Entry 4OOG (X-ray diffraction, 2.50 A resolution); this record covers chains A and B of the 4 polymer chains in the assembly.

Chain A (and B):
Protein: Ribonuclease 3
From: Saccharomyces cerevisiae
Notes: fragment: N-terminal domain; chain B of this document is another copy of the same molecule, construct and numbering; everything in this record applies to it too
UniProtKB: Q02555 (RNT1_YEAST); residue numbers follow UniProt; this construct covers 42-151
Chain sequence (110 residues; each row starts with the number of its first residue):
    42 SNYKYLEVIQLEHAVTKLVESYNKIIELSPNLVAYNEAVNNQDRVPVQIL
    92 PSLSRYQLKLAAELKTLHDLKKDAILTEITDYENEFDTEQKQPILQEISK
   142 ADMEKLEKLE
Not modelled in the structure: 42 (chain B: fully traced)
From the paper describing this entry:
  - binding site for the 34-nt RNA strand: Tyr46, His54, Lys58

How chain A and chain B interact:
Contacting residue pairs (114):
  Asn43(A) with Glu78(B)
  Tyr44(A) with Pro71(B); Tyr76(B); Ala79(B), hydrophobic; Pro87(B); Ile90(B)
  Tyr46(A) with Gln89(B); Ile90(B), hydrophobic
  Val49(A) with Ser93(B); Leu99(B), hydrophobic
  Gln51(A) with Lys65(B); Leu69(B)
  Leu52(A) with Ser70(B); Leu99(B), hydrophobic; Ala102(B), hydrophobic
  Glu53(A) with Ser93(B); Arg96(B), salt bridge; Gln98(B)
  Ala55(A) with Ser62(B)
  Val56(A) with Ile66(B), hydrophobic; Tyr97(B), hydrophobic; Gln98(B); Leu101(B), hydrophobic; Ala102(B), hydrophobic
  Thr57(A) with Gln98(B), hydrogen bond
  Lys58(A) with Lys58(B); Ser62(B)
  Leu59(A) with Leu59(B); Ser62(B); Tyr63(B); Ile66(B), hydrophobic
  Ser62(A) with Ala55(B); Lys58(B); Leu59(B)
  Lys65(A) with Ala55(B)
  Ile66(A) with Leu52(B), hydrophobic; Ala55(B), hydrophobic; Val56(B), hydrophobic; Leu59(B), hydrophobic
  Leu69(A) with Glu48(B); Gln51(B); Leu52(B), hydrophobic
  Ser70(A) with Leu52(B)
  Pro71(A) with Tyr44(B)
  Asn72(A) with Lys146(B)
  Leu73(A) with Pro134(B), hydrophobic; Glu138(B)
  Val74(A) with Lys146(B)
  Ala75(A) with Asn43(B)
  Tyr76(A) with Tyr44(B)
  Asn81(A) with Lys132(B), hydrogen bond
  Gln89(A) with Tyr46(B)
  Ser93(A) with Val49(B); Glu53(B)
  Leu94(A) with Phe127(B)
  Ser95(A) with Phe127(B)
  Arg96(A) with Glu53(B), salt bridge; Phe127(B)
  Tyr97(A) with Tyr123(B); Glu124(B); Phe127(B)
  Gln98(A) with Glu53(B); Val56(B); Thr57(B), hydrogen bond
  Leu99(A) with Leu52(B), hydrophobic
  Lys100(A) with Tyr123(B); Phe127(B); Gln131(B), hydrogen bond (side chain-backbone); Gln133(B), hydrogen bond (side chain-backbone)
  Leu101(A) with Val56(B), hydrophobic; Ile120(B), hydrophobic; Tyr123(B), hydrogen bond (backbone-side chain)
  Ala102(A) with Leu52(B), hydrophobic; Val56(B), hydrophobic
  Glu104(A) with Tyr123(B), hydrogen bond; Pro134(B); Ile135(B); Leu136(B); Glu138(B)
  Leu105(A) with Leu59(B), hydrophobic; Ile120(B), hydrophobic
  Thr107(A) with Glu138(B)
  Leu108(A) with Leu136(B), hydrophobic; Glu138(B)
  Asp110(A) with Lys146(B)
  Leu111(A) with Ala142(B), hydrophobic
  Lys113(A) with Lys113(B); Gln137(B)
  Ile116(A) with Lys113(B)
  Tyr123(A) with Tyr97(B); Lys100(B); Leu101(B), hydrophobic; Glu104(B), hydrogen bond
  Glu124(A) with Tyr97(B)
  Phe127(A) with Ser95(B); Arg96(B); Tyr97(B); Lys100(B)
  Thr129(A) with Ser95(B)
  Gln131(A) with Lys100(B), hydrogen bond (backbone-side chain)
  Lys132(A) with Asn81(B), hydrogen bond
  Gln133(A) with Lys100(B), hydrogen bond (backbone-side chain)
  Pro134(A) with Leu73(B), hydrophobic; Glu104(B)
  Leu136(A) with Glu104(B)
  Glu138(A) with Leu73(B); Thr107(B); Leu108(B)
  Ala142(A) with Leu111(B), hydrophobic
  Lys146(A) with Asn72(B); Val74(B); Asp110(B), salt bridge
  Leu147(A) with Val74(B), hydrophobic
  Leu150(A) with Asn72(B)
Other interface residues (no listed pair), chain A (72 interface residues in all): Lys45, Glu48, Tyr63, Asn77, Val80, Pro87, Ile90, Ala103, Asp114, Leu117, Ile120, Asp128, Ile135, Gln137, Asp143
Other interface residues (no listed pair), chain B (69 interface residues in all): Val60, Ala75, Ala103, Leu105, Asp114, Ala115, Ile116, Leu117, Asp143, Leu147

Summary:
The interface between chain A and chain B involves 72 residues on one side and 69 on the other, with 11
hydrogen bonds and 3 salt bridges. Among the polar pairs are Glu53(A)-Arg96(B), Lys146(A)-Asp110(B) and
Thr57(A)-Gln98(B). The paper reports a binding site for the 34-nt RNA strand at Tyr46(A), His54(A) and
Lys58(A).
Both chains are Ribonuclease 3 (Saccharomyces cerevisiae). Entry 4OOG (Crystal structure of yeast RNase III
(Rnt1p) complexed with the product of dsRNA processing) was determined by X-ray diffraction.
